7W9C - chains C and D of the 4 polymer chains in the assembly; structure by electron microscopy, 3.20 A resolution.

[Chain C (and D)]
Molecule: Spike glycoprotein
Organism: Severe acute respiratory syndrome coronavirus 2
Notes: chain D of this document is another copy of the same molecule, construct and numbering; everything in this record applies to it too
UniProt: P0DTC2 (SPIKE_SARS2); residues 1-1206 here = UniProt positions 1-1206
Sequence (1261 residues; each row starts with the number of its first residue):
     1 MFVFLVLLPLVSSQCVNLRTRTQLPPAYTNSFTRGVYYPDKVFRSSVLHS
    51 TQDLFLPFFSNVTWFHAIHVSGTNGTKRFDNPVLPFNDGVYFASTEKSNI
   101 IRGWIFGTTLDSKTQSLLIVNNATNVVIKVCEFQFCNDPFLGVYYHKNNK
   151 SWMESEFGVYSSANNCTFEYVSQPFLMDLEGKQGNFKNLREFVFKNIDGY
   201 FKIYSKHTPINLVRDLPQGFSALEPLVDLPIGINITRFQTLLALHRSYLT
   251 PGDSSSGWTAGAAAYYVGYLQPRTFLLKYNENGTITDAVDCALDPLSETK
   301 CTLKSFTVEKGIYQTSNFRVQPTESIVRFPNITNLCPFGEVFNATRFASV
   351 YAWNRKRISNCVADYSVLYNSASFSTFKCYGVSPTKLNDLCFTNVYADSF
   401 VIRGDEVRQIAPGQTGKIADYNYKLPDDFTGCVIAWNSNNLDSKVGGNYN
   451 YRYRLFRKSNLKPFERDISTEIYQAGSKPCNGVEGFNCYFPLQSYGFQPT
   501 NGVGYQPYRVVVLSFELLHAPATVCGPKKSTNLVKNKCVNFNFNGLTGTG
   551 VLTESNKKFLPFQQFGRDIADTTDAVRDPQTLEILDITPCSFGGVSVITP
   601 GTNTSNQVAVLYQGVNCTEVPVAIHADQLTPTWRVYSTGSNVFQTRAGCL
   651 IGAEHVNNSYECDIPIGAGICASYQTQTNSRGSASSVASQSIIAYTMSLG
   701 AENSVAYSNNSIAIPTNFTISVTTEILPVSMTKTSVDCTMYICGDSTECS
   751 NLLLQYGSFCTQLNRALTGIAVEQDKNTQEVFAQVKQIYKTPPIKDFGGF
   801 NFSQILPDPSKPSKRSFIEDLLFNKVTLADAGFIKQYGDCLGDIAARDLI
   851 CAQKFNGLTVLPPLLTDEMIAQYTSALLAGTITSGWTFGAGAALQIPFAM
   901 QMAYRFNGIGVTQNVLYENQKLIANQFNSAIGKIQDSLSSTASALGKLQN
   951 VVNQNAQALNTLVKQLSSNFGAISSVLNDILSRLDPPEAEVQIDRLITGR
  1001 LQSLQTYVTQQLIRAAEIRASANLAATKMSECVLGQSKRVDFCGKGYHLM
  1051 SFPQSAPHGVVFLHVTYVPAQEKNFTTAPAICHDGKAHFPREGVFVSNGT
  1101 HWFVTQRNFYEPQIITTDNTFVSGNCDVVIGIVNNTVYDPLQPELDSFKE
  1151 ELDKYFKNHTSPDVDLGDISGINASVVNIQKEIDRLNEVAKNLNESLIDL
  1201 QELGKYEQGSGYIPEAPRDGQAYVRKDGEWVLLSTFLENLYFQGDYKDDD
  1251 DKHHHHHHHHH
Disordered / not traced: 1-13, 70-76, 156-157, 248-254, 621-640, 677-688, 828-853, 1148-1261
Differences from the reference sequence: variant R19 (Thr in P0DTC2), G158 (Arg in P0DTC2), R452 (Leu in P0DTC2), K478 (Thr in P0DTC2), G614 (Asp in P0DTC2), R681 (Pro in P0DTC2), N950 (Asp in P0DTC2); conflict G682 (Arg in P0DTC2), S683 (Arg in P0DTC2), S685 (Arg in P0DTC2), P986 (Lys in P0DTC2), P987 (Val in P0DTC2); expression tag (1207-1261)
Disulfide bonds: C131-C166, C291-C301, C336-C361, C379-C432, C391-C525, C480-C488, C538-C590, C617-C649, C662-C671, C738-C760, C743-C749, C1032-C1043, C1082-C1126
Swiss-Prot annotation at these positions:
  - region: N280 to C301 (Putative superantigen), R403 to D405 (Integrin-binding motif), N448 to Y451, Y453 to F456 (Immunodominant HLA epitope recognized by the CD8+), S816 to Y837 (Fusion peptide 1), K835 to F855 (Fusion peptide 2), D1163 to E1202 (Heptad repeat 2)
  - site: R815, S816 (Cleavage)
  - glycosylation: N17 (N-linked (GlcNAc...) (complex) asparagine), N61 (N-linked (GlcNAc...) (hybrid) asparagine), N74 (N-linked (GlcNAc...) (complex) asparagine), N122 (N-linked (GlcNAc...) (hybrid) asparagine), N149 (N-linked (GlcNAc...) (complex) asparagine), N165 (N-linked (GlcNAc...) (complex) asparagine), N234 (N-linked (GlcNAc...) (high mannose) asparagine), N282 (N-linked (GlcNAc...) (complex) asparagine), T323 (O-linked (GalNAc) threonine), S325 (O-linked (HexNAc...) serine), N331 (N-linked (GlcNAc...) (complex) asparagine), N343 (N-linked (GlcNAc...) (complex) asparagine), N603 (N-linked (GlcNAc...) (hybrid) asparagine), N616 (N-linked (GlcNAc...) (complex) asparagine), N657 (N-linked (GlcNAc...) (complex) asparagine), T676 (O-linked (GlcNAc...) threonine), T678 (O-linked (GlcNAc...) threonine), N709 (N-linked (GlcNAc...) (high mannose) asparagine), N717 (N-linked (GlcNAc...) (hybrid) asparagine), N801 (N-linked (GlcNAc...) (hybrid) asparagine) and 6 more in UniProt
  - natural variant: L5 (L5F: In strain: Iota/B.1.526), S13 (S13I: In strain: Epsilon/B.1.427/B.1.429), L18 (L18F: In strain: Beta/B.1.351, Gamma/P.1 and 1 more), R19 (T19R: In strain: Delta/B.1.617.2, Omicron/BA.2 and 4 more; this construct carries the variant), T20 (T20N: In strain: Gamma/P.1), L24 to A27 (sequence variant, change not given here; In strain: Omicron/BA.2, Omicron/BA.2.12.1 and 6 more), P26 (P26S: In strain: Gamma/P.1), Q52 (Q52H: In strain: Omicron/EG.5.1), A67 (A67V: In strain: Eta/B.1.525, Omicron/BA.1), H69 to V70 (deletion: In strain: Alpha/B.1.1.7, Eta/B.1.525 and 5 more), G75 (G75V: In strain: Lambda/C.37), T76 (T76I: In strain: Lambda/C.37), 80 further natural variant entries in UniProt
  - mutagenesis: H69 to V70 (Increased incorporation of cleaved spike into virions), N121 (N121Q: Partial loss of biliverdin affinity), R190 (R190K: Partial loss of biliverdin affinity), N234 (N234Q: Increased resistance to neutralizing antibodies), N331 (N331Q: Reduced viral infectivity), N343 (N343Q: Reduced viral infectivity), Y453 (Y453F: Decreased HLA binding to NF9 epitope. Increased binding affinity to human ACE2), A475 (A475V: Increased resistance to neutralizing antibodies), V483 (V483A: Increased resistance to neutralizing antibodies), E484 (E484D: Increased replication in human TMEM106B overexpressing cells), F490 (F490L: Increased resistance to neutralizing antibodies and human covalescent sera neutralization), Q493 (Q493N: Reduced host ACE2-binding affinity in vitro; Q493Y: Reduced host ACE2-binding affinity in vitro), 8 further mutagenesis entries in UniProt

[How chain C and chain D interact]
Contacting residue pairs (117):
  N317(C) - D737(D)
  R319(C) - M740(D)
  R357(C) - T167(D)
  K558(C) - F43(D)
  F559(C) - F43(D)  hydrophobic
  L560(C) - V42(D)
  F562(C) - K41(D)
  F562(C) - P225(D)
  Q563(C) - K41(D)
  Q563(C) - V42(D)
  Q563(C) - F43(D)  hydrogen bond (side chain-backbone)
  Q564(C) - K41(D)
  F565(C) - K41(D)
  F565(C) - V42(D)
  G566(C) - V42(D)
  G566(C) - F43(D)
  R567(C) - V42(D)
  R567(C) - F43(D)  hydrogen bond (backbone-backbone)
  R567(C) - R44(D)
  R567(C) - H49(D)  hydrogen bond
  D568(C) - H49(D)
  I569(C) - V47(D)  hydrophobic
  I569(C) - H49(D)
  A570(C) - V963(D)
  P589(C) - F855(D)  hydrophobic
  F592(C) - G857(D)
  F592(C) - L858(D)
  Q613(C) - L861(D)
  P665(C) - L864(D)  hydrophobic
  A668(C) - P863(D)  hydrogen bond (backbone-backbone)
  A668(C) - L864(D)
  A668(C) - T866(D)
  G669(C) - L864(D)  hydrogen bond (backbone-backbone)
  M697(C) - L865(D)  hydrophobic
  M697(C) - M869(D)  hydrophobic
  L699(C) - K786(D)
  L699(C) - I788(D)
  L699(C) - M869(D)
  L699(C) - Q872(D)
  L699(C) - Y873(D)
  G700(C) - K786(D)
  G700(C) - I788(D)
  A701(C) - Q787(D)  hydrogen bond (backbone-side chain)
  A701(C) - I788(D)  hydrogen bond (backbone-backbone)
  E702(C) - Q787(D)
  E702(C) - I788(D)
  E702(C) - K790(D)  salt bridge
  N703(C) - Q787(D)  hydrogen bond
  N703(C) - I788(D)  hydrogen bond (backbone-backbone)
  N703(C) - Y789(D)
  S704(C) - K790(D)
  A706(C) - Q895(D)
  Y707(C) - P792(D)  hydrophobic
  Y707(C) - D796(D)
  Y707(C) - T883(D)
  Y707(C) - Q895(D)
  Y707(C) - I896(D)
  Y707(C) - P897(D)
  Y707(C) - F898(D)  hydrogen bond (side chain-backbone)
  S708(C) - Q895(D)  hydrogen bond
  S708(C) - P897(D)
  N709(C) - D796(D)  hydrogen bond
  S711(C) - Q895(D)  hydrogen bond
  S711(C) - P897(D)
  I712(C) - Q895(D)
  I712(C) - I896(D)  hydrophobic
  I712(C) - M900(D)  hydrophobic
  A713(C) - L894(D)
  A713(C) - Q895(D)  hydrogen bond (backbone-backbone)
  P715(C) - L894(D)  hydrophobic
  T961(C) - Q762(D)
  Q965(C) - Y756(D)
  Q965(C) - G757(D)
  Q965(C) - S758(D)
  Q965(C) - F759(D)
  S968(C) - Q755(D)  hydrogen bond (side chain-backbone)
  S968(C) - Y756(D)
  S968(C) - G757(D)  hydrogen bond (side chain-backbone)
  N969(C) - Q755(D)
  F970(C) - Q755(D)  hydrogen bond (backbone-backbone)
  F970(C) - Y756(D)
  Q1002(C) - Q1002(D)
  T1006(C) - Q762(D)
  K1038(C) - K1038(D)
  R1039(C) - T1027(D)
  R1039(C) - E1031(D)  salt bridge
  R1039(C) - R1039(D)
  V1040(C) - S1030(D)  hydrogen bond (backbone-side chain)
  V1040(C) - L1034(D)
  D1041(C) - G889(D)
  D1041(C) - S1030(D)
  D1041(C) - L1034(D)
  K1045(C) - Q784(D)  hydrogen bond (side chain-backbone)
  Y1047(C) - W886(D)
  Y1047(C) - A890(D)  hydrophobic
  E1072(C) - A892(D)
  E1072(C) - A893(D)
  E1072(C) - L894(D)
  T1077(C) - M900(D)
  A1078(C) - M900(D)
  P1079(C) - Y917(D)  hydrophobic
  F1089(C) - N914(D)
  F1089(C) - Y917(D)  hydrophobic
  P1090(C) - Q913(D)
  V1094(C) - M900(D)  hydrophobic
  R1107(C) - Y904(D)
  F1121(C) - T912(D)
  F1121(C) - N914(D)
  S1123(C) - N914(D)  hydrogen bond
  S1123(C) - E918(D)
  S1123(C) - E1111(D)
  V1128(C) - E918(D)
  V1129(C) - Y917(D)  hydrophobic
  V1129(C) - E918(D)
  I1130(C) - Q920(D)
  L1141(C) - L1141(D)  hydrophobic
  L1141(C) - E1144(D)
Also at the interface, not in a pair above, chain C (86 interface residues in all): Q314, Q321, P521, K557, T572, D574, R646, A647, G667, I670, C671, V705, Q957, G971, G999, S1003, T1009, I1013, G1046, V1068, P1069, G1124, D1139
Also at the interface, not in a pair above, chain D (81 interface residues in all): Y38, C166, Y200, L226, D745, R765, T768, F797, K854, P862, I882, S884, Q1005, T1009, L1012, G1035

[Overview]
The interface between chain C and chain D involves 86 residues on one side and 81 on the other; the contacts
include 20 hydrogen bonds and 2 salt bridges. Among the polar pairs are E702(C)-K790(D), R1039(C)-E1031(D) and
Q563(C)-F43(D).
Both chains are Spike glycoprotein (Severe acute respiratory syndrome coronavirus 2). Entry 7W9C (SARS-CoV-2
Delta S-ACE2-C3) was determined by electron microscopy together with 7W98, 7W99, 7W9B, 7W9E, 7W9F and 7W9I
from the same study.
